PDB entry 5DQS | X-ray diffraction, 2.10 A resolution | chains A and D

[Chain A]
Molecule: Elongation factor 1-gamma
Source organism: Homo sapiens
UniProt: P26641 (EF1G_HUMAN); numbering as in UniProt (aligned over 2-218)
Chain sequence (220 residues; each row starts with the number of its first residue; numbers below 1 keep their minus sign (Gly-1 is residue -1)):
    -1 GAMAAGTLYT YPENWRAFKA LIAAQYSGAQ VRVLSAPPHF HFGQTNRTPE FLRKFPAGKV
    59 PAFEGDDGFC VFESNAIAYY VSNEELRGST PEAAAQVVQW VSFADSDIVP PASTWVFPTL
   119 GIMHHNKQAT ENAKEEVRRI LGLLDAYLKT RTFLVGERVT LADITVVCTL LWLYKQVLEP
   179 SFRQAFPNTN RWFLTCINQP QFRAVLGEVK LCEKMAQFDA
Not modelled in the structure: -1, 35-39, 215-218
Sequence notes: expression tag (-1 to 1)
Modified residues: Mse1 (selenomethionine); Mse121 (selenomethionine); Mse213 (selenomethionine; parent Met)
Curated features (UniProtKB/Swiss-Prot):
  - modified residue: Ala2 (N-acetylalanine), Lys147 (N6-acetyllysine), Lys212 (N6-acetyllysine)

[Chain D]
Molecule: Elongation factor 1-beta
Source organism: Homo sapiens
UniProt: P24534 (EF1B_HUMAN); residue numbers follow UniProt; this construct covers 1-88
Chain sequence (90 residues; each row starts with the number of its first residue; numbers below 1 keep their minus sign (Gly-1 is residue -1)):
    -1 GAMGFGDLKS PAGLQVLNDY LADKSYIEGY VPSQADVAVF EAVSSPPPAD LCHALRWYNH
    59 IKSYEKEKAS LPGVKKALGK YGPADVEDTT
Not modelled in the structure: -1 to 1
Sequence notes: expression tag (-1 to 0)
Curated features (UniProtKB/Swiss-Prot):
  - modified residue: Lys7 (N6-acetyllysine), Ser8 (Phosphoserine), Ser42 (Phosphoserine), Thr88 (Phosphothreonine)

[Chain A / chain D interface]
Residue-residue contacts (25):
  Lys147(A) with Cys50(D); Arg54(D)
  Thr148(A) with Arg54(D)
  Arg149(A) with Arg54(D)
  Thr150(A) with Ser23(D); Arg54(D); His58(D)
  Phe151(A) with Tyr24(D); His58(D)
  Glu155(A) with Asn57(D); His58(D), salt bridge; Ser61(D)
  Arg156(A) with Ser61(D), hydrogen bond; Tyr62(D), hydrogen bond; Glu65(D), salt bridge
  Asn186(A) with His51(D), hydrogen bond
  Arg189(A) with Ala20(D); Asp21(D); Lys22(D); Ser23(D); Arg54(D)
  Thr193(A) with Ser23(D), hydrogen bond
  Asn196(A) with Tyr28(D)
  Gln197(A) with Tyr28(D), hydrogen bond (side chain-backbone); Val29(D)
Other interface residues (no listed pair), chain A (16 interface residues in all): Leu146, Pro185, Leu192, Pro198

[Overview]
16 residues of chain A face 15 of chain D across their interface, with 5 hydrogen bonds and 2 salt bridges.
Among the polar pairs are Glu155(A)-His58(D), Arg156(A)-Glu65(D) and Arg156(A)-Ser61(D).
Here chain A is Elongation factor 1-gamma and chain D is Elongation factor 1-beta, both from Homo sapiens.
Entry 5DQS (Complex structure of human elongation factor 1B alpha and gamma GST-like domains) was determined
by X-ray diffraction.
